PDB entry 5MDL | X-ray diffraction, 1.41 A resolution | chains L and S

# Chain L
Protein: Uptake hydrogenase large subunit;HOXG
Source organism: Ralstonia eutropha
Notes: EC 1.12.99.6
UniProtKB: P31891 (MBHL_CUPNH); residue numbers follow UniProt; this construct covers 1-603
Amino-acid sequence (603 residues; numbered 1 to 603; the number before each row is that of its first residue):
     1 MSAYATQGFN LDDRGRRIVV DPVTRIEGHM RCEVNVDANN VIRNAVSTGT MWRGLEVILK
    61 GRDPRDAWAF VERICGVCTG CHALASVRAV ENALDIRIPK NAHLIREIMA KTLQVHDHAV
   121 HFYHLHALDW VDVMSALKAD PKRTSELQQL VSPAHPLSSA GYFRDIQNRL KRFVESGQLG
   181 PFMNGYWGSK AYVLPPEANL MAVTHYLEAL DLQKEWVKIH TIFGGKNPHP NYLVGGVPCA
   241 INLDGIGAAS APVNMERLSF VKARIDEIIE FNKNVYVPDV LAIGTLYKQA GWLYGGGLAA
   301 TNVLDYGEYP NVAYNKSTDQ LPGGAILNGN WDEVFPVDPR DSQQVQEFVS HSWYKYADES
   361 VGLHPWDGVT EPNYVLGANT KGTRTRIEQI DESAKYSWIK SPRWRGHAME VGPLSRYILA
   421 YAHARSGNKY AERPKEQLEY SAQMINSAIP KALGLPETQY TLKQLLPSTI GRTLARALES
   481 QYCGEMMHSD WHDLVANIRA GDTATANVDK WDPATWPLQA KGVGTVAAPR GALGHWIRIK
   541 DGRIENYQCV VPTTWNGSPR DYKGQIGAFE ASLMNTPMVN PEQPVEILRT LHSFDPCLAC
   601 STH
Unresolved in the structure: 1-2, 246
Swiss-Prot annotation at these positions:
  - binding site (Ni(2+)): Cys75, Cys78, Cys597, Cys600
Metal / ion sites: Mg2+: Glu56, Cys549, His603; ni-fe oxidized active center Ni: Cys75, Cys78, Cys597, Cys600
Residues lining bound ligands:
  - ni-fe oxidized active center (NFV): Cys75, Cys78, Cys81, His82, Ala528, Pro529, Arg530, Leu533, Val551, Pro552, Thr553, Cys597, Cys600
  - oxygen molecule (OXY), molecule 1: Met30, Cys32, Ala45, Val46, Ser47, Phe569, Glu570, Leu573, Leu591
  - oxygen molecule (OXY), molecule 2: Phe122, Trp130, Val280, Ile283, Gly284, Ile470, Thr473
  - oxygen molecule (OXY), molecule 3: Ala127, Leu128, Val131, Val133, Ala202, Val203, Tyr206
Reported in the primary citation:
  - binding site for oxygen molecule: Met30, Cys32, Val46, Ser47, Ala127, Leu128, Trp130, Val131, Ala202, Tyr206, Val280, Ile283, Gly284, Thr473, Phe569, Glu570, Leu573, Leu591
  - binding site for oxygen atom: His229

# Chain S
Protein: Uptake hydrogenase small subunit;HOXK
Source organism: Ralstonia eutropha
Notes: EC 1.12.99.6
UniProtKB: P31892 (MBHS_CUPNH); residues 1-317 here correspond to UniProt positions 44-360 (UniProt number = residue number + 43)
Amino-acid sequence (328 residues; numbered 1 to 328; the number before each row is that of its first residue):
     1 METKPRTPVL WLHGLECTCC SESFIRSAHP LAKDVVLSMI SLDYDDTLMA AAGHQAEAIL
    61 EEIMTKYKGN YILAVEGNPP LNQDGMSCII GGRPFIEQLK YVAKDAKAII SWGSCASWGC
   121 VQAAKPNPTQ ATPVHKVITD KPIIKVPGCP PIAEVMTGVI TYMLTFDRIP ELDRQGRPKM
   181 FYSQRIHDKC YRRPHFDAGQ FVEEWDDESA RKGFCLYKMG CKGPTTYNAC STTRWNEGTS
   241 FPIQSGHGCI GCSEDGFWDK GSFYDRLTGI SQFGVEANAD KIGGTASVVV GAAVTAHAAA
   301 SAIKRASKKN ETSGSEHRSA WSHPQFEK
Unresolved in the structure: 1-4, 274-328
Construct notes: expression tag (318-328)
Swiss-Prot annotation at these positions:
  - binding site ([4Fe-4S] cluster): Cys17, Cys20, Cys115, Cys149, His187, Cys190, Cys215, Cys221
  - binding site ([3Fe-4S] cluster): Cys230, Cys249, Cys252
Metal / ion sites: fe4-s3 cluster Fe: Cys17, Cys19, Cys20, Cys115, Cys120, Cys149 (together with oxygen atom); 4Fe-4S cluster Fe: His187, Cys190, Cys215, Cys221; 3Fe-4S cluster Fe: Cys230, Cys249, Cys252
Residues lining bound ligands:
  - 3Fe-4S cluster (F3S): Ile186, Thr226, Asn228, Cys230, Trp235, Phe241, Pro242, Cys249, Ile250, Gly251, Cys252, Ser253
  - fe4-s3 cluster / oxygen atom: Glu16, Cys17, Thr18, Cys19, Cys20, Ser21, Glu76, Gly113, Ser114, Cys115, Cys120, Gly148, Cys149
  - oxygen molecule (OXY): Ser21, Glu22, Ile25, Thr47
  - 4Fe-4S cluster (SF4): Ile186, His187, Cys190, Arg192, Arg193, Phe196, Cys215, Leu216, Tyr217, Cys221, Gly223, Pro224, Ile243
Reported in the primary citation:
  - binding site for oxygen molecule: Ser21, Glu22, Ile25, Thr47
  - fe4-s3 cluster Fe coordination: Cys20, Glu76
  - conformationally variable residues (side-chain flip): Glu76
  - binding site for fe4-s3 cluster Fe: Glu76

# Interface between chain L and chain S
Residue-residue contacts (205; chain L residue first):
  Val19(L) - His54(S)  hydrogen bond (backbone-side chain)
  Val20(L) - Ala52(S)  hydrophobic
  Asp21(L) - Gly53(S)
  Asp21(L) - Ile90(S)
  Asp21(L) - Gly91(S)  hydrogen bond (side chain-backbone)
  Asp21(L) - Gly92(S)  hydrogen bond (side chain-backbone)
  Pro22(L) - Tyr44(S)
  Pro22(L) - Ala52(S)
  Pro22(L) - Gly53(S)  hydrogen bond (backbone-backbone)
  Thr24(L) - Asp46(S)
  Thr24(L) - Met49(S)
  Thr24(L) - Ala51(S)  hydrogen bond (side chain-backbone)
  Thr24(L) - Ala52(S)
  Arg25(L) - Asp46(S)  hydrogen bond (backbone-backbone)
  Arg25(L) - Thr47(S)
  Arg25(L) - Leu48(S)
  Arg25(L) - Met49(S)  hydrogen bond (side chain-backbone)
  Arg25(L) - Ala50(S)  hydrogen bond (side chain-backbone)
  Glu27(L) - Cys17(S)
  Glu27(L) - Thr18(S)  hydrogen bond
  His29(L) - His13(S)  hydrogen bond (side chain-backbone)
  His29(L) - Gly14(S)  hydrogen bond (side chain-backbone)
  His29(L) - Cys88(S)
  His29(L) - Ile90(S)
  Arg31(L) - Gly92(S)
  Thr50(L) - Ser87(S)
  Thr50(L) - Cys88(S)
  Thr50(L) - Ile89(S)  hydrogen bond (backbone-backbone)
  Met51(L) - Leu15(S)  hydrophobic
  Met51(L) - Glu16(S)
  Met51(L) - Ser87(S)
  Trp52(L) - Leu15(S)
  Trp52(L) - Ser87(S)  hydrogen bond (backbone-backbone)
  Trp52(L) - Pro128(S)  hydrophobic
  Trp52(L) - Thr129(S)
  Arg53(L) - Glu16(S)
  Arg53(L) - Cys17(S)
  Arg53(L) - Gln122(S)
  Arg53(L) - Pro128(S)
  Arg53(L) - Thr129(S)
  Gly54(L) - Pro128(S)
  Leu55(L) - Val121(S)  hydrophobic
  Val57(L) - Pro126(S)  hydrophobic
  Val57(L) - Pro128(S)  hydrophobic
  Ile58(L) - Val121(S)
  Ile58(L) - Gln122(S)
  Ile58(L) - Ala124(S)
  Ile58(L) - Lys125(S)
  Ile58(L) - Pro126(S)
  Ile58(L) - Pro128(S)
  Arg62(L) - Ala124(S)
  Arg62(L) - Lys125(S)  hydrogen bond (side chain-backbone)
  Arg62(L) - Trp258(S)  hydrogen bond (side chain-backbone)
  Arg62(L) - Asp259(S)  salt bridge
  Arg65(L) - Tyr264(S)
  Asp66(L) - Ser262(S)  hydrogen bond
  Asp66(L) - Phe263(S)  hydrogen bond (side chain-backbone)
  Asp66(L) - Tyr264(S)
  Trp68(L) - His247(S)
  Trp68(L) - Tyr264(S)  hydrogen bond
  Ala69(L) - Trp258(S)
  Ala69(L) - Phe263(S)  hydrophobic
  Phe70(L) - Val121(S)  hydrophobic
  Phe70(L) - Trp258(S)  hydrophobic
  Phe70(L) - Phe263(S)  hydrophobic
  Arg73(L) - Cys17(S)
  Arg73(L) - Val121(S)
  Arg73(L) - Cys149(S)  hydrogen bond (side chain-backbone)
  Arg73(L) - Trp258(S)
  Ile74(L) - Cys17(S)
  Cys75(L) - Cys17(S)
  Gly76(L) - Cys17(S)  hydrogen bond (backbone-backbone)
  Gly76(L) - Cys19(S)
  Gly76(L) - Glu22(S)
  Val77(L) - Cys17(S)
  Val77(L) - Glu22(S)
  His116(L) - Glu22(S)
  His116(L) - Arg26(S)  hydrogen bond
  His124(L) - Leu48(S)
  Leu125(L) - Thr47(S)
  Leu128(L) - Ala50(S)  hydrophobic
  Arg169(L) - Lys33(S)
  Arg169(L) - Asp34(S)  salt bridge
  Arg169(L) - Leu37(S)
  Arg169(L) - Ser38(S)  hydrogen bond
  Phe173(L) - Arg6(S)
  Phe173(L) - Val36(S)
  Phe173(L) - Leu37(S)
  Ser176(L) - Arg6(S)  hydrogen bond
  Gln178(L) - Pro5(S)
  Gln178(L) - Arg6(S)  hydrogen bond (side chain-backbone)
  Gln178(L) - Ser41(S)
  Gln178(L) - Tyr67(S)
  Gly180(L) - Leu42(S)
  Gly180(L) - Asp43(S)
  Pro181(L) - Leu42(S)
  Pro181(L) - Met49(S)
  Pro181(L) - Ala50(S)  hydrogen bond (backbone-backbone)
  Met183(L) - Ala51(S)
  Met183(L) - Ile59(S)
  Met183(L) - Glu62(S)
  Met183(L) - Ile63(S)  hydrophobic
  Asn184(L) - Ala51(S)
  Asn184(L) - Gln55(S)  hydrogen bond (side chain-backbone)
  Asn184(L) - Ile59(S)
  Tyr186(L) - Ala50(S)
  Tyr186(L) - Ala51(S)
  Tyr186(L) - Ala52(S)  hydrogen bond (side chain-backbone)
  Tyr186(L) - Gln55(S)  hydrogen bond
  Trp187(L) - Ala50(S)  hydrophobic
  Tyr206(L) - Leu48(S)
  Leu210(L) - Lys33(S)
  Asp211(L) - Leu31(S)
  Asp211(L) - Lys33(S)  salt bridge
  Gln213(L) - Ile25(S)  hydrogen bond (side chain-backbone)
  Gln213(L) - Arg26(S)  hydrogen bond
  Lys214(L) - Arg26(S)
  Lys214(L) - Ser27(S)
  Lys214(L) - Leu31(S)
  Val217(L) - Arg26(S)
  Val217(L) - Asn236(S)
  Lys218(L) - Asn236(S)
  Lys218(L) - Glu237(S)  salt bridge
  Lys218(L) - Thr239(S)
  Thr221(L) - Trp235(S)
  Thr221(L) - Asn236(S)  hydrogen bond
  Thr221(L) - Thr239(S)
  Thr221(L) - Ser240(S)
  Thr221(L) - Ser245(S)  hydrogen bond (backbone-side chain)
  Ile222(L) - Thr239(S)
  Ile222(L) - Ser245(S)  hydrogen bond (backbone-side chain)
  Gly225(L) - Trp235(S)
  Gly225(L) - Ser240(S)
  Gly225(L) - Phe241(S)  hydrogen bond (backbone-backbone)
  Gly225(L) - Pro242(S)
  Gly225(L) - Ser245(S)  hydrogen bond (backbone-side chain)
  Lys226(L) - Cys149(S)  hydrogen bond (side chain-backbone)
  Lys226(L) - Pro150(S)
  Lys226(L) - Trp235(S)
  Lys226(L) - Asn236(S)
  Lys226(L) - Pro242(S)
  Lys226(L) - Cys252(S)
  Asn227(L) - Arg26(S)  hydrogen bond
  Asn227(L) - Trp235(S)
  Asn227(L) - Asn236(S)  hydrogen bond (backbone-side chain)
  Pro228(L) - Cys19(S)
  Pro228(L) - Glu22(S)
  Pro228(L) - Ser23(S)
  Pro228(L) - Pro150(S)
  His229(L) - Cys17(S)  hydrogen bond
  His229(L) - Cys19(S)
  His229(L) - Cys149(S)
  Asn231(L) - Pro242(S)
  Asn231(L) - His247(S)
  Tyr232(L) - His247(S)
  Leu233(L) - Trp205(S)
  Pro238(L) - Ser245(S)
  Pro238(L) - Gly246(S)
  Pro238(L) - His247(S)
  Cys239(L) - Ser245(S)
  Ala240(L) - Asp206(S)
  Ala240(L) - Ala210(S)
  Ile241(L) - Arg211(S)
  Asn242(L) - Arg211(S)  hydrogen bond (side chain-backbone)
  Ser250(L) - Tyr191(S)  hydrogen bond (backbone-side chain)
  Ser250(L) - Lys212(S)
  Ser250(L) - Gly213(S)
  Ala251(L) - Arg211(S)
  Pro252(L) - Arg192(S)
  Pro252(L) - Gln244(S)
  Pro252(L) - Ser245(S)
  Pro252(L) - Gly246(S)
  Arg257(L) - Thr239(S)  hydrogen bond (side chain-backbone)
  Arg257(L) - Ser240(S)  hydrogen bond
  Arg257(L) - Gln244(S)
  Tyr374(L) - Gln83(S)
  Tyr374(L) - Met86(S)
  Arg384(L) - Asp84(S)  salt bridge
  Arg384(L) - Met86(S)
  Thr385(L) - Asp84(S)
  Thr385(L) - Met86(S)
  Thr385(L) - Gly92(S)
  Thr385(L) - Arg93(S)
  Thr385(L) - Pro94(S)
  Arg386(L) - Gly92(S)
  Arg386(L) - Arg93(S)
  Ile387(L) - Met86(S)  hydrophobic
  Ile387(L) - Gly92(S)  hydrogen bond (backbone-backbone)
  Trp398(L) - Gln83(S)
  Trp398(L) - Met86(S)  hydrogen bond (side chain-backbone)
  Trp398(L) - Ser87(S)
  Thr503(L) - Arg211(S)  hydrogen bond
  Ala504(L) - Asp206(S)
  Ala504(L) - Arg211(S)
  Thr505(L) - Asp206(S)  hydrogen bond (backbone-side chain)
  Ala506(L) - Trp205(S)  hydrophobic
  Ala506(L) - Asp206(S)
  Val508(L) - Glu204(S)
  Val508(L) - Trp205(S)
  Trp511(L) - Trp205(S)
  Trp511(L) - Tyr264(S)  hydrophobic
  Glu582(L) - Gln55(S)
  Pro584(L) - Gln55(S)
  Leu588(L) - Ala52(S)  hydrophobic
  Ala599(L) - Glu16(S)
Also at the interface, not in a pair above, chain L (96 interface residues in all): Ile26, Gly28, Phe182, Gly185, Leu207, Glu215, Phe223, Gly224, Gly247, Phe260, Trp353, Pro372
Also at the interface, not in a pair above, chain S (90 interface residues in all): Pro8, Ala28, Ala56, Ala58, Glu97, Ile250

# Summary
96 residues of chain L face 90 of chain S across their interface, with 47 hydrogen bonds and 5 salt bridges.
Polar contacts include Arg62(L)-Asp259(S), Arg169(L)-Asp34(S) and Asp211(L)-Lys33(S). The paper reports a
binding site for oxygen molecule at Met30(L), Cys32(L) and Ser21(S) among others; a binding site for oxygen
atom at His229(L).
Chain L is Uptake hydrogenase large subunit;HOXG and chain S is Uptake hydrogenase small subunit;HOXK, both
from Ralstonia eutropha; the structure, Crystal structure of an O2-tolerant [NiFe]-hydrogenase from Ralstonia
eutropha in its O2-derivatized form by a "soak-and-freeze" ..., was determined by X-ray diffraction, deposited
together with 5MDJ, 5MDK and 4TTT.
